PDB entry 9LA1 | electron microscopy, 3.15 A resolution | chains A and C of the 4 polymer chains in the assembly

== Chain A (and C) ==
Name: Potassium channel GORK
Source organism: Arabidopsis thaliana
Notes: chain C of this document is another copy of the same molecule, construct and numbering; everything in this record applies to it too
Reference sequence: Q94A76 (GORK_ARATH); residues 2-820 here = UniProt positions 2-820
Sequence (834 residues; row label = number of the first residue in the row; numbers below 1 keep their minus sign (Met-7 is residue -7)):
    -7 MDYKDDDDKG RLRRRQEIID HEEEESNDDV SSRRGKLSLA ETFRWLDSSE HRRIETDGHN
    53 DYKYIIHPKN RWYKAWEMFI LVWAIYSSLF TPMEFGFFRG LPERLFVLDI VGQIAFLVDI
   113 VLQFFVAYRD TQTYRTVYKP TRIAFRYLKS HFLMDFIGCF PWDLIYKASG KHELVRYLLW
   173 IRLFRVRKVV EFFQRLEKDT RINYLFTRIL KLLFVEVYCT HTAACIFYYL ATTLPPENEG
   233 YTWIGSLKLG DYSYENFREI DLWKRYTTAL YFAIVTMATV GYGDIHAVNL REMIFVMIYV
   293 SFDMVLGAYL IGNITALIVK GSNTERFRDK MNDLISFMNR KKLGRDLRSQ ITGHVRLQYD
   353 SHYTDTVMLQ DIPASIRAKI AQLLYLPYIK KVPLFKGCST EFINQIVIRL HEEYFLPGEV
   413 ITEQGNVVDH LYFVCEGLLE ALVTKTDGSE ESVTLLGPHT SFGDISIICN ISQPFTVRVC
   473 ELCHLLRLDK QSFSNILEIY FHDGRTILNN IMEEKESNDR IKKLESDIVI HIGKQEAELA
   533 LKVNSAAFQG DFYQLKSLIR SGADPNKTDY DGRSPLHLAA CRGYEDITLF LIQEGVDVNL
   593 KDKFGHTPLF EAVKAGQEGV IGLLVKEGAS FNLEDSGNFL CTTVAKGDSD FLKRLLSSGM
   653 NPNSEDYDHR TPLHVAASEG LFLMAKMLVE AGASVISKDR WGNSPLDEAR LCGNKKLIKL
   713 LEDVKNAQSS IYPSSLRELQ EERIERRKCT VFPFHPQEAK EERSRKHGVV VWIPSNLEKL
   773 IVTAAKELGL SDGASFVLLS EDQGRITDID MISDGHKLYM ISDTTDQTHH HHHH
Unresolved in the structure: -7 to 49, 726-826
Sequence notes: initiating methionine (-7); expression tag (-6 to 1, 821-826)
UniProt features mapped onto this chain:
  - binding site (a nucleoside 3',5'-cyclic phosphate): Leu386 to Glu508
From the paper describing this entry:
  - post-translational modification sites: Ser518 (citing earlier work)

== How chain A and chain C interact ==
Pairs across the interface - 90 pairs, chain A then chain C:
  Glu208(A) with Met296(C)
  Leu241(A) with Tyr233(C); His278(C); Ala279(C); Val280(C); Met285(C), hydrophobic
  Gly242(A) with Gly232(C); Ser238(C); Val280(C)
  Asp243(A) with Gly232(C), hydrogen bond (backbone-backbone); Tyr233(C), hydrogen bond (side chain-backbone)
  Tyr244(A) with Tyr233(C), hydrophobic
  Tyr246(A) with Tyr233(C); Met285(C)
  Lys256(A) with Tyr233(C), hydrogen bond; Leu282(C)
  Thr259(A) with Leu282(C); Met289(C)
  Leu262(A) with Met289(C)
  Tyr263(A) with Ala279(C), hydrogen bond (side chain-backbone); Met285(C), hydrophobic; Val288(C), hydrophobic; Met289(C)
  Ile266(A) with Val292(C), hydrophobic; Ser293(C)
  Met269(A) with Met296(C), hydrophobic
  Ala270(A) with Thr271(C); Val292(C), hydrophobic; Met296(C), hydrophobic
  Thr271(A) with Thr271(C)
  Val272(A) with Thr271(C); Val272(C); Gly273(C), hydrogen bond (backbone-backbone); Val292(C), hydrophobic
  Gly273(A) with Gly273(C)
  Tyr274(A) with Phe264(C), hydrogen bond (side chain-backbone); Val267(C); Thr268(C), hydrogen bond; Gly273(C); Tyr274(C); Gly275(C), hydrogen bond (backbone-backbone); Ile277(C)
  Asp276(A) with His278(C)
  Ile303(A) with Ile303(C), hydrophobic
  Ile306(A) with Ala300(C), hydrophobic; Tyr301(C), hydrophobic
  Thr307(A) with Gly304(C); Thr307(C)
  Ile310(A) with Arg200(C); Tyr301(C); Gly304(C); Asn305(C); Ala308(C), hydrophobic
  Val311(A) with Ala308(C), hydrophobic; Lys312(C), hydrogen bond (backbone-side chain)
  Glu317(A) with Tyr196(C)
  Arg320(A) with Glu189(C), hydrogen bond (side chain-backbone); Lys190(C); Tyr196(C)
  Asn324(A) with Thr192(C)
  Leu326(A) with Met360(C), hydrophobic
  Ile327(A) with Thr192(C)
  Phe329(A) with Thr358(C); Leu361(C), hydrophobic
  Lys333(A) with Leu376(C); Glu404(C), salt bridge; Tyr406(C)
  Leu335(A) with Ile372(C), hydrophobic; Leu375(C), hydrophobic
  Gly336(A) with Leu375(C)
  Leu339(A) with Lys371(C); Ile372(C), hydrophobic
  Gln342(A) with Lys371(C)
  Ile343(A) with Ile364(C), hydrophobic; Ile368(C), hydrophobic; Ile372(C), hydrophobic
  His346(A) with Pro365(C)
  Arg348(A) with Tyr126(C)
  Gln350(A) with Asp363(C)
  Glu411(A) with Ser367(C)
  Gln416(A) with Tyr545(C)
  Gly417(A) with Tyr545(C)
  Thr438(A) with Glu393(C); Ile491(C); Tyr492(C); Ser553(C)
  Gln465(A) with Tyr545(C)
  Pro466(A) with Tyr545(C), hydrogen bond (backbone-side chain)
  Asp511(A) with Asp578(C)
  Arg512(A) with Phe544(C)
Other interface residues (no listed pair), chain A (61 interface residues in all): Ile201, Leu205, Trp255, Thr260, Leu302, Asn331, Lys334, Gly410, Val412, Glu443, Ser464, Phe467, Ile513, Lys514, Arg692
Other interface residues (no listed pair), chain C (64 interface residues in all): Leu197, Ile286, Val297, Val311, Arg552, Glu577, Lys708

== Summary ==
61 residues of chain A and 64 residues of chain C are in contact, with 11 hydrogen bonds and 1 salt bridge.
Polar contacts include Lys333(A)-Glu404(C), Asp243(A)-Tyr233(C) and Lys256(A)-Tyr233(C). UniProt lists
nucleoside 3',5'-cyclic phosphate-binding residues Leu386(A) and Glu508(A) on chain A. The paper reports a
modification site at Ser518(A).
Chain A and chain C are both Potassium channel GORK (Arabidopsis thaliana); the structure, Arabidopsis GORK
WT4, was determined by electron microscopy, deposited together with 9L9U, 9LA0, 9LA2, 9LA3 and 9LA7.
